6UPY - chains A and B of the 13 polymer chains in the assembly; structure by X-ray diffraction, 3.40 A resolution.

== Chain A ==
Molecule: DNA-directed RNA polymerase II subunit RPB1
Organism: Saccharomyces cerevisiae (strain ATCC 204508 / S288c)
Notes: EC 2.7.7.6
UniProt: P04050 (RPB1_YEAST); residues 1-1733 here = UniProt positions 1-1733
Chain sequence (1733 residues; each row starts with the number of its first residue):
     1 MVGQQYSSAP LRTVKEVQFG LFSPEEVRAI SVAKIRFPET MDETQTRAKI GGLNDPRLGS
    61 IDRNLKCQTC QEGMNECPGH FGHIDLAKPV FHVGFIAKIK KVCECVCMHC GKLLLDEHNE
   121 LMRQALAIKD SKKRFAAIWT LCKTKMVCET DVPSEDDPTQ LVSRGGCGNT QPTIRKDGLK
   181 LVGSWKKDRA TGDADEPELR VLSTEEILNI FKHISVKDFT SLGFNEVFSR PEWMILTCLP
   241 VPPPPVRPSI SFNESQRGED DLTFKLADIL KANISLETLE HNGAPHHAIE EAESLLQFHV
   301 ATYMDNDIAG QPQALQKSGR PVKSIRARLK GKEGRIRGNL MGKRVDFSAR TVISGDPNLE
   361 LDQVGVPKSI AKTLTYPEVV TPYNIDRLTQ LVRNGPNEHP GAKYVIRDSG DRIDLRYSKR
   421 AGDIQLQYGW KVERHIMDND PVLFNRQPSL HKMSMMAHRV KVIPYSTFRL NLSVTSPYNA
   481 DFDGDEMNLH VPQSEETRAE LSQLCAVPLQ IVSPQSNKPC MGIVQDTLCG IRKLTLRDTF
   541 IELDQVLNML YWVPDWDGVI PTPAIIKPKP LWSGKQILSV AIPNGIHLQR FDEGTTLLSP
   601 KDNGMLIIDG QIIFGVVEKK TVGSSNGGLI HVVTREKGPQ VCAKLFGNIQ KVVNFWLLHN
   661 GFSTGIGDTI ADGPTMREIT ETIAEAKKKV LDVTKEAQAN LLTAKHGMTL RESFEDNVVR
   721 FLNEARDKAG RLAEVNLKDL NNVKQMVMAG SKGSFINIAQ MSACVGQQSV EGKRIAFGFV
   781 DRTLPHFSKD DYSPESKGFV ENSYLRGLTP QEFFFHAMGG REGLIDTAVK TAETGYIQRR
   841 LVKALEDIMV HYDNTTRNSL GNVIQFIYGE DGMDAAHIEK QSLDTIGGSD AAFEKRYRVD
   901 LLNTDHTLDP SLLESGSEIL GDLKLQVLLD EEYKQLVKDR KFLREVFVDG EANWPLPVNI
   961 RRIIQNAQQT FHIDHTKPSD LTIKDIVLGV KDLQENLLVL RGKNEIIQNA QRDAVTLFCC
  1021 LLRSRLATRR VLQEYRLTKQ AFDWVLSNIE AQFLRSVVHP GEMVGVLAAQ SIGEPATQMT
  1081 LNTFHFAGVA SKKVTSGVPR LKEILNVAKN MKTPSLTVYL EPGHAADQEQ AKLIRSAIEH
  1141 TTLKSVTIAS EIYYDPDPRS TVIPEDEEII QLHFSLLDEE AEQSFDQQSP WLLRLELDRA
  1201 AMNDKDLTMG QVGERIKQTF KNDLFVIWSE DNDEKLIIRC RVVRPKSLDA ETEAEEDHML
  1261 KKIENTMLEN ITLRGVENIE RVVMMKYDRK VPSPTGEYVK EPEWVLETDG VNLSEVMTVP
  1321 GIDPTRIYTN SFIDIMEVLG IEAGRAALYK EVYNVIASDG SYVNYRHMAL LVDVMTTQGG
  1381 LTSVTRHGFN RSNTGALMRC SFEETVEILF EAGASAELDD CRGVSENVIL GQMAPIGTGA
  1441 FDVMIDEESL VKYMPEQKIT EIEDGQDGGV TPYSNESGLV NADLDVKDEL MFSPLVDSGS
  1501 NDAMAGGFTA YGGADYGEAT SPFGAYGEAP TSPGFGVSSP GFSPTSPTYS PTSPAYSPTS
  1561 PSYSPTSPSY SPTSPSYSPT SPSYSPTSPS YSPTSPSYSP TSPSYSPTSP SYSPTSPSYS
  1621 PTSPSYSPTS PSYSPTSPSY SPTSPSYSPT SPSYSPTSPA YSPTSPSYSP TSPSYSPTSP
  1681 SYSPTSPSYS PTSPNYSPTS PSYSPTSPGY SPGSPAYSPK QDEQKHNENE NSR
Not modelled in the structure: 1-2, 154-160, 187-198, 250-256, 315-318, 1082-1091, 1177-1186, 1244-1253, 1447-1733
Metal / ion sites: Zn2+ site 1: Cys67, Cys70, Cys77, His80; Zn2+ site 2: Cys107, Cys110, Cys148, Cys167; Mg2+: Asp483, Asp485 (shared with 1 residue of chain R)
Ligand contacts: AMP-CPP (APC; diphosphomethylphosphonic acid adenosyl ester): Arg446, Asn479, Lys752
Swiss-Prot annotation at these positions:
  - region: Pro248 to Asp260 (Lid loop), Asn306 to Lys323 (Rudder loop), Pro810 to Glu822 (Bridging helix)
  - binding site (Zn(2+)): Cys67, Cys70, Cys77, His80, Cys107, Cys110, Cys148, Cys167
  - binding site (Mg(2+)): Asp481, Asp483, Asp485
  - modified residue: Thr1471 (Phosphothreonine)
  - cross-link (Glycyl lysine isopeptide (Lys-Gly)): Lys695 (interchain with G-Cter in ubiquitin), Lys1246 (interchain with G-Cter in ubiquitin), Lys1350 (interchain with G-Cter in ubiquitin)
  - natural variant: Ser1653 to Pro1659 (deletion: In strain: A364A)
  - mutagenesis: Lys1246 (K1246R: Impairs ubiquitination during transcription stress)
What the authors report for this chain:
  - binding site for Template strand DNA: Arg337

== Chain B ==
Molecule: DNA-directed RNA polymerase II subunit RPB2
Organism: Saccharomyces cerevisiae (strain ATCC 204508 / S288c)
Notes: EC 2.7.7.6
UniProt: P08518 (RPB2_YEAST); residue numbers follow UniProt; this construct covers 1-1224
Chain sequence (1224 residues; numbered 1 to 1224; the number before each row is that of its first residue):
     1 MSDLANSEKY YDEDPYGFED ESAPITAEDS WAVISAFFRE KGLVSQQLDS FNQFVDYTLQ
    61 DIICEDSTLI LEQLAQHTTE SDNISRKYEI SFGKIYVTKP MVNESDGVTH ALYPQEARLR
   121 NLTYSSGLFV DVKKRTYEAI DVPGRELKYE LIAEESEDDS ESGKVFIGRL PIMLRSKNCY
   181 LSEATESDLY KLKECPFDMG GYFIINGSEK VLIAQERSAG NIVQVFKKAA PSPISHVAEI
   241 RSALEKGSRF ISTLQVKLYG REGSSARTIK ATLPYIKQDI PIVIIFRALG IIPDGEILEH
   301 ICYDVNDWQM LEMLKPCVED GFVIQDRETA LDFIGRRGTA LGIKKEKRIQ YAKDILQKEF
   361 LPHITQLEGF ESRKAFFLGY MINRLLLCAL DRKDQDDRDH FGKKRLDLAG PLLAQLFKTL
   421 FKKLTKDIFR YMQRTVEEAH DFNMKLAINA KTITSGLKYA LATGNWGEQK KAMSSRAGVS
   481 QVLNRYTYSS TLSHLRRTNT PIGRDGKLAK PRQLHNTHWG LVCPAETPEG QACGLVKNLS
   541 LMSCISVGTD PMPIITFLSE WGMEPLEDYV PHQSPDATRV FVNGVWHGVH RNPARLMETL
   601 RTLRRKGDIN PEVSMIRDIR EKELKIFTDA GRVYRPLFIV EDDESLGHKE LKVRKGHIAK
   661 LMATEYQDIE GGFEDVEEYT WSSLLNEGLV EYIDAEEEES ILIAMQPEDL EPAEANEEND
   721 LDVDPAKRIR VSHHATTFTH CEIHPSMILG VAASIIPFPD HNQSPRNTYQ SAMGKQAMGV
   781 FLTNYNVRMD TMANILYYPQ KPLGTTRAME YLKFRELPAG QNAIVAIACY SGYNQEDSMI
   841 MNQSSIDRGL FRSLFFRSYM DQEKKYGMSI TETFEKPQRT NTLRMKHGTY DKLDDDGLIA
   901 PGVRVSGEDV IIGKTTPISP DEEELGQRTA YHSKRDASTP LRSTENGIVD QVLVTTNQDG
   961 LKFVKVRVRT TKIPQIGDKF ASRHGQKGTI GITYRREDMP FTAEGIVPDL IINPHAIPSR
  1021 MTVAHLIECL LSKVAALSGN EGDASPFTDI TVEGISKLLR EHGYQSRGFE VMYNGHTGKK
  1081 LMAQIFFGPT YYQRLRHMVD DKIHARARGP MQVLTRQPVE GRSRDGGLRF GEMERDCMIA
  1141 HGAASFLKER LMEASDAFRV HICGICGLMT VIAKLNHNQF ECKGCDNKID IYQIHIPYAA
  1201 KLLFQELMAM NITPRLYTDR SRDF
Not modelled in the structure: 1-19, 72-87, 137-163, 336-344, 439-445, 503-508, 644-646, 669-675, 713-720, 920-929, 1222-1224
Metal / ion sites: Zn2+: Cys1163, Cys1166, Cys1182, Cys1185
Ligand contacts: AMP-CPP (APC; diphosphomethylphosphonic acid adenosyl ester): Arg766, Tyr769, Ser1019, Arg1020

== Chain A / chain B interface ==
Contacting residue pairs - 385 pairs, chain A then chain B:
  Gln4(A) - Phe1158(B)
  Gln4(A) - Arg1159(B)  hydrogen bond
  Gln5(A) - Arg1159(B)  hydrogen bond (backbone-side chain)
  Gln5(A) - Leu1175(B)
  Gln5(A) - Asn1176(B)
  Ser7(A) - Arg1159(B)
  Ser7(A) - His1161(B)  hydrogen bond
  Ser7(A) - Leu1175(B)
  Ser7(A) - Gln1193(B)
  Ser8(A) - Asn1178(B)  hydrogen bond
  Ala9(A) - Ile1191(B)
  Ala9(A) - Gln1193(B)  hydrogen bond (backbone-side chain)
  Pro10(A) - Tyr1192(B)
  Pro10(A) - Gln1193(B)  hydrogen bond (backbone-backbone)
  Leu11(A) - Gln1193(B)
  Leu11(A) - Ile1194(B)  hydrophobic
  Leu11(A) - His1195(B)
  Arg12(A) - Tyr1192(B)
  Arg12(A) - Gln1193(B)  hydrogen bond (backbone-backbone)
  Arg12(A) - Ile1194(B)
  Arg12(A) - Thr1218(B)
  Val14(A) - Ile1194(B)  hydrophobic
  Lys15(A) - Tyr1217(B)
  Lys15(A) - Thr1218(B)
  Lys15(A) - Arg1220(B)
  Glu16(A) - Tyr1217(B)  hydrogen bond (backbone-backbone)
  Glu16(A) - Asp1219(B)
  Glu16(A) - Arg1220(B)
  Glu16(A) - Ser1221(B)  hydrogen bond (side chain-backbone)
  Val17(A) - Arg1215(B)
  Val17(A) - Leu1216(B)  hydrophobic
  Gln18(A) - Thr1213(B)
  Gln18(A) - Arg1215(B)  hydrogen bond (backbone-backbone)
  Gln18(A) - Leu1216(B)
  Gln18(A) - Tyr1217(B)
  Phe19(A) - Thr1213(B)
  Gly20(A) - Ile1212(B)
  Gly20(A) - Thr1213(B)  hydrogen bond (backbone-backbone)
  Leu21(A) - Asn1211(B)
  Leu21(A) - Thr1213(B)
  Phe22(A) - Asn1211(B)  hydrogen bond (backbone-side chain)
  Phe22(A) - Ile1212(B)
  Phe22(A) - Thr1213(B)
  Glu26(A) - Cys1166(B)
  Glu26(A) - Arg1215(B)  salt bridge
  Ala29(A) - Lys1183(B)
  Ala29(A) - Gly1184(B)  hydrogen bond (backbone-backbone)
  Ile30(A) - Thr1170(B)
  Ile30(A) - Cys1182(B)  hydrophobic
  Ile30(A) - Lys1183(B)  hydrogen bond (backbone-side chain)
  Ser31(A) - Lys1183(B)  hydrogen bond (backbone-side chain)
  Val32(A) - Lys1183(B)
  Gln68(A) - Ile1172(B)
  Thr69(A) - Lys1174(B)  hydrogen bond (backbone-side chain)
  Cys70(A) - Ala1173(B)
  Cys70(A) - Lys1174(B)
  Gln71(A) - Asn1176(B)  hydrogen bond
  Gln71(A) - His1177(B)  hydrogen bond
  Glu72(A) - Ala1173(B)
  Glu72(A) - Lys1174(B)
  Glu72(A) - Leu1175(B)  hydrogen bond (side chain-backbone)
  Met74(A) - Arg1116(B)
  Asn75(A) - Arg1116(B)
  Asn75(A) - Phe1158(B)
  Glu76(A) - Arg1159(B)  salt bridge
  Glu76(A) - Leu1175(B)
  Pro78(A) - Lys1201(B)  hydrogen bond (backbone-side chain)
  Pro78(A) - Gln1205(B)  hydrogen bond (backbone-side chain)
  Gly79(A) - Gln1205(B)
  Phe81(A) - Met1208(B)  hydrophobic
  Phe81(A) - Ala1209(B)
  His92(A) - Met1210(B)  hydrogen bond (side chain-backbone)
  Pro240(A) - Met1208(B)
  Pro242(A) - Ala1209(B)  hydrophobic
  Pro243(A) - Gln1205(B)
  Pro245(A) - Leu1114(B)
  Pro245(A) - Tyr1198(B)
  Pro248(A) - Leu1114(B)
  Met304(A) - Ala1209(B)
  Met304(A) - Met1210(B)  hydrophobic
  Pro321(A) - Ala472(B)  hydrophobic
  Ile325(A) - Glu1206(B)
  Ile325(A) - Met1210(B)  hydrophobic
  Arg328(A) - Glu1206(B)  salt bridge
  Leu329(A) - Leu1203(B)  hydrophobic
  Leu329(A) - Glu1206(B)
  Arg335(A) - Leu1202(B)
  Arg335(A) - Glu1206(B)
  Ile336(A) - Leu1203(B)  hydrophobic
  Arg337(A) - Glu1132(B)  salt bridge
  Gly338(A) - Arg1129(B)  hydrogen bond (backbone-side chain)
  Asn339(A) - Thr1115(B)
  Asn339(A) - Gln1117(B)  hydrogen bond (backbone-side chain)
  Asn339(A) - Ala1199(B)
  Leu340(A) - Ala1199(B)  hydrophobic
  Leu340(A) - Ala1200(B)
  Leu340(A) - Leu1203(B)  hydrophobic
  Met341(A) - Glu1132(B)
  Met341(A) - Arg1135(B)
  Gly342(A) - Arg1129(B)  hydrogen bond (backbone-side chain)
  Gly342(A) - Phe1130(B)
  Gly342(A) - Gly1131(B)
  Gly342(A) - Glu1132(B)
  Lys343(A) - Gln1117(B)
  Lys343(A) - Leu1128(B)
  Lys343(A) - Arg1129(B)
  Lys343(A) - Phe1130(B)  hydrogen bond (backbone-backbone)
  Lys343(A) - Leu1151(B)  hydrogen bond (side chain-backbone)
  Lys343(A) - Ser1155(B)
  Lys343(A) - Asp1156(B)  salt bridge
  Lys343(A) - Pro1197(B)
  Arg344(A) - Gln1117(B)
  Arg344(A) - Pro1118(B)
  Arg344(A) - Glu1120(B)  salt bridge
  Arg344(A) - Gly1127(B)
  Arg344(A) - Leu1128(B)
  Arg344(A) - Arg1129(B)
  Arg344(A) - Ser1155(B)  hydrogen bond (backbone-side chain)
  Val345(A) - Gly1127(B)
  Val345(A) - Leu1128(B)  hydrogen bond (backbone-backbone)
  Val345(A) - Phe1130(B)  hydrophobic
  Val345(A) - Arg1150(B)
  Val345(A) - Ala1154(B)  hydrophobic
  Asp346(A) - Arg1106(B)  salt bridge
  Asp346(A) - Arg1108(B)
  Asp346(A) - Pro1118(B)
  Asp346(A) - Arg1150(B)  hydrogen bond (backbone-side chain)
  Asp346(A) - Ala1154(B)  hydrogen bond (backbone-backbone)
  Phe347(A) - Arg1106(B)  hydrogen bond (backbone-backbone)
  Phe347(A) - Ala1107(B)  hydrophobic
  Phe347(A) - Arg1108(B)
  Phe347(A) - Arg1150(B)  hydrogen bond (backbone-side chain)
  Ser348(A) - Ala1105(B)
  Ser348(A) - Arg1106(B)  hydrogen bond (backbone-backbone)
  Ser348(A) - Leu1128(B)  hydrogen bond (side chain-backbone)
  Ala349(A) - His1104(B)
  Arg350(A) - Lys1102(B)
  Arg350(A) - Ile1103(B)
  Arg350(A) - His1104(B)  hydrogen bond (backbone-backbone)
  Thr351(A) - Ile1103(B)
  Val352(A) - Gly977(B)
  Val352(A) - Thr989(B)
  Val352(A) - Val1099(B)  hydrophobic
  Ile353(A) - Thr989(B)
  Gly355(A) - Gly832(B)
  Gly355(A) - Tyr833(B)
  Asp356(A) - Tyr833(B)  hydrogen bond
  Pro357(A) - Gly832(B)
  Pro357(A) - Tyr833(B)
  Asn358(A) - Tyr833(B)  hydrogen bond
  Ile370(A) - Ile1103(B)  hydrophobic
  Ile370(A) - His1104(B)
  Ile370(A) - Ala1105(B)  hydrophobic
  Thr373(A) - Ala1105(B)
  Thr373(A) - Ala1107(B)
  Leu374(A) - Arg1106(B)
  Tyr404(A) - Arg1108(B)
  Arg412(A) - Arg1108(B)
  Glu433(A) - Arg1108(B)  salt bridge
  Leu443(A) - Met1138(B)  hydrophobic
  Leu443(A) - Phe1146(B)  hydrophobic
  Asn445(A) - Glu1134(B)
  Gln447(A) - Glu1134(B)  hydrogen bond
  Ser449(A) - Met1133(B)
  Ser449(A) - Glu1134(B)  hydrogen bond
  Ser449(A) - Cys1137(B)
  His451(A) - Cys1137(B)  hydrogen bond (backbone-side chain)
  Lys452(A) - Ala1140(B)
  Lys452(A) - His1141(B)  hydrogen bond (backbone-side chain)
  Met455(A) - Phe1130(B)  hydrophobic
  Met455(A) - Glu1134(B)
  Met455(A) - Cys1137(B)  hydrophobic
  Met455(A) - Met1138(B)  hydrophobic
  Met455(A) - His1141(B)  hydrogen bond (backbone-side chain)
  Tyr465(A) - Ile976(B)  hydrophobic
  Ser466(A) - Gln975(B)
  Ser466(A) - Val1099(B)
  Ser466(A) - Asp1100(B)  hydrogen bond
  Ser466(A) - Ile1103(B)
  Thr467(A) - Ile976(B)
  Thr467(A) - Gly977(B)
  Arg469(A) - Tyr833(B)
  Arg469(A) - Ile976(B)
  Arg469(A) - Gly991(B)  hydrogen bond (side chain-backbone)
  Leu472(A) - Gln835(B)
  Ala480(A) - Glu836(B)
  Asp481(A) - Glu836(B)
  Phe482(A) - Gln835(B)
  Phe482(A) - Glu836(B)  hydrogen bond (backbone-backbone)
  Phe482(A) - Asp837(B)
  Phe482(A) - Ser838(B)  hydrogen bond (backbone-backbone)
  Phe482(A) - Gly988(B)
  Phe482(A) - Thr989(B)  hydrogen bond (backbone-backbone)
  Asp483(A) - Glu836(B)
  Asp483(A) - Asp837(B)
  Asp483(A) - Lys979(B)
  Asp483(A) - Lys987(B)
  Asp483(A) - Gly988(B)
  Gly484(A) - Thr989(B)
  Glu486(A) - Lys1102(B)
  Asn488(A) - Leu1128(B)
  His490(A) - Phe1130(B)
  His490(A) - Arg1150(B)  hydrogen bond
  Val491(A) - Arg1150(B)  hydrogen bond (backbone-side chain)
  Pro492(A) - Glu1149(B)
  Pro492(A) - Arg1150(B)
  Gln493(A) - Glu1149(B)  hydrogen bond (backbone-side chain)
  Ser494(A) - Glu1149(B)  hydrogen bond
  Thr497(A) - Phe1146(B)
  Thr497(A) - Glu1149(B)  hydrogen bond
  Glu500(A) - Ala1143(B)
  Glu500(A) - Ala1144(B)
  Glu500(A) - Ser1145(B)  hydrogen bond
  Glu500(A) - Phe1146(B)  hydrogen bond (side chain-backbone)
  Leu501(A) - Phe1146(B)  hydrophobic
  Cys505(A) - His1141(B)
  Gln510(A) - His1141(B)  hydrogen bond
  Val524(A) - Gln835(B)
  Gln525(A) - Glu836(B)  hydrogen bond
  Gln525(A) - His1015(B)  hydrogen bond (backbone-side chain)
  Asp526(A) - Cys829(B)  hydrogen bond
  Asp526(A) - Gln835(B)  hydrogen bond (backbone-side chain)
  Asp526(A) - Asn1013(B)  hydrogen bond
  Cys529(A) - His1015(B)
  Gln545(A) - Lys1079(B)
  Leu658(A) - Tyr830(B)
  Leu658(A) - Asn1074(B)
  Leu658(A) - Leu1081(B)
  His659(A) - Asn1074(B)  hydrogen bond
  His659(A) - Thr1077(B)  hydrogen bond
  His659(A) - Leu1081(B)
  Asn660(A) - Leu1081(B)
  Asn660(A) - Met1082(B)  hydrogen bond (backbone-backbone)
  Asn660(A) - Ala1083(B)  hydrogen bond (backbone-backbone)
  Gly661(A) - Leu1081(B)
  Gly661(A) - Ala1083(B)
  Phe662(A) - Ala828(B)
  Phe662(A) - Cys829(B)  hydrogen bond (backbone-backbone)
  Phe662(A) - Ala1083(B)  hydrophobic
  Phe662(A) - Ile1085(B)
  Ser663(A) - Ile827(B)  hydrogen bond (side chain-backbone)
  Ser663(A) - Gln1084(B)
  Ser663(A) - Ile1085(B)
  Ser663(A) - Phe1086(B)  hydrogen bond (side chain-backbone)
  Thr664(A) - Ile827(B)
  Thr664(A) - Pro1014(B)
  Thr664(A) - Phe1086(B)
  Gly665(A) - Leu1026(B)
  Gly665(A) - Phe1069(B)
  Gly665(A) - Phe1086(B)
  Ile666(A) - Leu1026(B)  hydrophobic
  Ile666(A) - Ile1027(B)  hydrophobic
  Ile666(A) - Phe1086(B)
  Asp668(A) - Phe1069(B)
  Ile670(A) - Arg1067(B)
  Met746(A) - Pro1014(B)
  Met746(A) - His1015(B)  hydrogen bond
  Met746(A) - Pro1018(B)  hydrophobic
  Ser751(A) - His1015(B)  hydrogen bond
  Lys752(A) - Glu836(B)  salt bridge
  Lys752(A) - His1015(B)
  Lys752(A) - Pro1018(B)
  Lys752(A) - Ser1019(B)
  Asn757(A) - Pro1018(B)
  Asn757(A) - Met1021(B)
  Gln760(A) - Met1021(B)
  Met761(A) - Pro1018(B)
  Met761(A) - Met1021(B)  hydrophobic
  Met761(A) - Val1023(B)  hydrophobic
  Glu771(A) - Lys510(B)
  Ile775(A) - Asn516(B)
  Ala776(A) - Asn516(B)  hydrogen bond (backbone-side chain)
  Gly778(A) - His400(B)
  Gly778(A) - His515(B)
  Gly778(A) - Asn516(B)
  Phe779(A) - Asn516(B)
  Phe779(A) - Thr517(B)
  Phe779(A) - Glu698(B)
  Phe779(A) - Glu699(B)
  Val780(A) - Glu699(B)  hydrogen bond (backbone-side chain)
  Arg782(A) - Glu698(B)  hydrogen bond (side chain-backbone)
  Arg782(A) - Glu699(B)  hydrogen bond (side chain-backbone)
  Arg782(A) - Ile701(B)  hydrogen bond (side chain-backbone)
  Arg782(A) - Leu702(B)
  Thr783(A) - Asn516(B)  hydrogen bond (backbone-side chain)
  Pro785(A) - Glu698(B)
  Pro785(A) - Leu702(B)
  Pro785(A) - Ile703(B)  hydrogen bond (backbone-backbone)
  His786(A) - Trp519(B)  hydrogen bond
  His786(A) - Ile703(B)
  His786(A) - Met705(B)
  His786(A) - Glu742(B)  salt bridge
  Phe787(A) - Leu702(B)
  Ser788(A) - Ala735(B)
  Glu795(A) - Val731(B)
  Glu801(A) - Ile729(B)
  Asn802(A) - Arg728(B)
  Asn802(A) - Ile729(B)  hydrogen bond (side chain-backbone)
  Tyr804(A) - His761(B)
  Tyr804(A) - Gln763(B)
  Tyr804(A) - Met1021(B)  hydrophobic
  Tyr804(A) - Val1023(B)  hydrophobic
  Leu805(A) - His761(B)
  Leu805(A) - Val1052(B)  hydrophobic
  Arg806(A) - Pro725(B)  hydrogen bond (side chain-backbone)
  Arg806(A) - Ala726(B)
  Arg806(A) - Lys727(B)  hydrogen bond (side chain-backbone)
  Arg806(A) - Arg728(B)
  Arg806(A) - His761(B)
  Gly807(A) - Arg728(B)  hydrogen bond (backbone-side chain)
  Gly807(A) - His761(B)
  Leu808(A) - Arg728(B)  hydrogen bond (backbone-side chain)
  Leu808(A) - Asp760(B)  hydrogen bond (backbone-backbone)
  Leu808(A) - Phe1047(B)
  Thr809(A) - Ile729(B)
  Thr809(A) - Phe1047(B)
  Pro810(A) - Trp519(B)
  Pro810(A) - Met705(B)  hydrophobic
  Pro810(A) - Pro745(B)  hydrophobic
  Pro810(A) - Phe1047(B)  hydrophobic
  Gln811(A) - Met705(B)
  Phe813(A) - Leu749(B)  hydrophobic
  Phe813(A) - Pro759(B)
  Phe813(A) - Asn767(B)
  Phe813(A) - Phe1047(B)  hydrophobic
  Phe814(A) - Leu514(B)  hydrophobic
  Phe814(A) - His515(B)
  Phe814(A) - Trp519(B)  hydrophobic
  Phe814(A) - Pro524(B)  hydrophobic
  His816(A) - Ser764(B)  hydrogen bond
  Ala817(A) - Pro524(B)  hydrophobic
  Ala817(A) - Ser764(B)  hydrogen bond (backbone-side chain)
  Met818(A) - Leu514(B)
  Met818(A) - Asn516(B)
  Arg821(A) - Arg512(B)  hydrogen bond (side chain-backbone)
  Arg821(A) - Leu514(B)
  Arg821(A) - Pro524(B)  hydrogen bond (side chain-backbone)
  Arg821(A) - Thr527(B)
  Arg821(A) - Gly534(B)
  Arg821(A) - Lys537(B)
  Leu824(A) - Thr768(B)
  Ile825(A) - Arg512(B)
  Ile825(A) - Cys533(B)
  Ala828(A) - Gly530(B)
  Gln838(A) - Met1133(B)
  Arg839(A) - Glu1132(B)  salt bridge
  Val842(A) - Asp1136(B)
  Glu846(A) - Arg1135(B)  salt bridge
  Met1063(A) - Ile1139(B)
  Val1066(A) - Asp1136(B)
  Val1066(A) - Ile1139(B)  hydrophobic
  Gln1070(A) - Asp1136(B)
  Gln1070(A) - Cys1137(B)
  Lys1144(A) - Glu262(B)
  Lys1262(A) - Ser265(B)  hydrogen bond
  Asn1265(A) - Gly263(B)
  Asn1265(A) - Ser265(B)
  Glu1269(A) - Glu262(B)
  Glu1269(A) - Gly263(B)
  Val1406(A) - Met1210(B)  hydrophobic
  Phe1410(A) - Met1210(B)  hydrophobic
  Arg1422(A) - Arg1220(B)
  Ser1425(A) - Arg1135(B)
  Val1428(A) - Arg1135(B)
  Val1428(A) - Leu1147(B)  hydrophobic
  Val1428(A) - Leu1151(B)  hydrophobic
  Ile1429(A) - Pro1197(B)
  Ile1429(A) - Ala1200(B)
  Leu1430(A) - His1195(B)
  Leu1430(A) - Ile1196(B)
  Leu1430(A) - Pro1197(B)
  Gly1431(A) - Lys1148(B)
  Gly1431(A) - Met1152(B)
  Gly1431(A) - Pro1197(B)
  Met1433(A) - Ala1144(B)  hydrophobic
  Met1433(A) - Ser1145(B)
  Met1433(A) - Lys1148(B)
  Ala1434(A) - Ala1144(B)
  Ile1436(A) - Ile1139(B)  hydrophobic
  Ile1436(A) - Gly1142(B)
  Ile1436(A) - Ala1144(B)
  Thr1438(A) - Gly1142(B)
  Thr1438(A) - Ala1144(B)
  Thr1438(A) - Ser1145(B)
  Gly1439(A) - Ala1144(B)
Other interface residues (no listed pair), chain A (205 interface residues in all): Tyr6, Thr13, Phe228, Trp233, Cys238, Val246, Tyr303, Arg326, Ser354, Thr375, Pro448, Leu504, Asp544, Asn654, Leu657, Gly667, Gly753, Leu784, Gly820, Lys843, Leu1409, Gly1413, Val1424, Gln1432, Gly1437
Other interface residues (no listed pair), chain B (197 interface residues in all): Ser264, Gln513, His518, Cys523, Ala695, Ser700, His734, Ile748, Asn762, Pro765, Tyr769, Ser831, Asn834, Ile990, Thr993, Arg1020, Leu1030, Glu1053, Lys1080, Gly1109, Met1111, Val1119, Val1160, Leu1168, Met1169, Phe1180, Phe1204, Leu1207, Pro1214

== Overview ==
The interface between chain A and chain B involves 205 residues on one side and 197 on the other, with 89
hydrogen bonds and 12 salt bridges. Among the polar pairs are Glu26(A)-Arg1215(B), Glu76(A)-Arg1159(B) and
Arg328(A)-Glu1206(B). AMP-CPP is bound between chain A and chain B. The paper reports a binding site for
Template strand DNA at Arg337(A).
Chain A is DNA-directed RNA polymerase II subunit RPB1 and chain B is DNA-directed RNA polymerase II subunit
RPB2, both from Saccharomyces cerevisiae (strain ATCC 204508 / S288c); the structure, RNA polymerase II
elongation complex with 5-guanidinohydantoin lesion in state 2E, was determined by X-ray diffraction (same
publication as 6UPX, 6UPZ, 6UQ0, 6UQ1, 6UQ2 and 6UQ3).
